PDB entry 8ET9 | electron microscopy, 3.61 A resolution | chain A

# Chain A
Name: OCT2
Organism: Homo sapiens
Amino-acid sequence (555 residues; numbered 1 to 555; the number before each row is that of its first residue):
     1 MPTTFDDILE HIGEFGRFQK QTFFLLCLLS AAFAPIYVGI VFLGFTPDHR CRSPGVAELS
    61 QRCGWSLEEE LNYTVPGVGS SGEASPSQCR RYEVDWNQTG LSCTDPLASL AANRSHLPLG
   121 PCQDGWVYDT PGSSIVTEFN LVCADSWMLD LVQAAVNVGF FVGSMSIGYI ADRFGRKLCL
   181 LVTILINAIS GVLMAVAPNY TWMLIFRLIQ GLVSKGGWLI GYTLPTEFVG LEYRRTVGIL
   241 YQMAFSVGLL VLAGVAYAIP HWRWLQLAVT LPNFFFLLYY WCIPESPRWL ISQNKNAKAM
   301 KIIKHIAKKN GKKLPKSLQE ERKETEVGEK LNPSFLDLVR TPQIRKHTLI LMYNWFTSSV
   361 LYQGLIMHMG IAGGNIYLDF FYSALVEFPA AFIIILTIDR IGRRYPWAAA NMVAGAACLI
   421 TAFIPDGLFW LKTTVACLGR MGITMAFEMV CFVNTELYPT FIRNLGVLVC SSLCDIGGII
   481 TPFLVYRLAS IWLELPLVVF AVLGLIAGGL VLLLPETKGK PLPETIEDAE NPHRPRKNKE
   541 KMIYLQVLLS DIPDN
Disordered / not traced: 1-2, 318-328, 424-427, 535-555
Disulfides: C51-C122, C63-C103, C89-C143
Ligand contacts: 1-methyl-4-phenylpyridin-1-ium (WRF): F33, Y37, K215, W218, Q242, F245, Y362, E387, T444, F447, E448
From the paper describing this entry:
  - binding site for 1-methyl-4-phenylpyridin-1-ium: Y37, W218, F245, Y362, E387, F447, E448

# In short
Ligands of chain A: 1-methyl-4-phenylpyridin-1-ium. The paper reports a binding site for
1-methyl-4-phenylpyridin-1-ium at Y37, W218 and F245 among others.
Chain A is OCT2 (Homo sapiens); the structure, Cryo-EM structure of the organic cation transporter 2 in
complex with 1-methyl-4-phenylpyridinium, was determined by electron microscopy together with 8ET6, 8ET7 and
8ET8 from the same study.
